1LSM - chain A; structure by X-ray diffraction, 1.70 A resolution.

== Chain A ==
Protein: Hen egg white lysozyme
From: Gallus gallus
Notes: EC 3.2.1.17
Reference sequence: P00698 (LYSC_CHICK); residues 1-129 here correspond to UniProt positions 19-147 (UniProt number = residue number + 18)
Chain sequence (129 residues; numbered 1 to 129; the number before each row is that of its first residue):
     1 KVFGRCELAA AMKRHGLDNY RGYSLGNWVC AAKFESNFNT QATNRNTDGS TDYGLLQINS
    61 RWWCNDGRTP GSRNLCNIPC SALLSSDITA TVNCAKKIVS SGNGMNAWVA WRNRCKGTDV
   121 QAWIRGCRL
Construct notes: conflict Leu55 (Ile73 in P00698), Thr91 (Ser109 in P00698), Ser101 (Asp119 in P00698)
Swiss-Prot annotation at these positions:
  - active site: Glu35, Asp52
Disulfide bonds: Cys6-Cys127, Cys30-Cys115, Cys64-Cys80, Cys76-Cys94

== Summary ==
From UniProt: active-site residues Glu35 and Asp52.
Chain A is Hen egg white lysozyme (Gallus gallus); the structure, Thermal stability determinants of chicken
egg-white lysozyme core mutants: hydrophobicity, packing volume and conserved buried water ..., was determined
by X-ray diffraction (same publication as 1LSN).
